PDB entry 2C18 | X-ray diffraction, 1.93 A resolution | chains A and B

[Chain A (and B)]
Protein: Delta-aminolevulinic acid dehydratase
Organism: Pseudomonas aeruginosa
Notes: EC 4.2.1.24; chain B of this document is another copy of the same molecule, construct and numbering; everything in this record applies to it too
Reference sequence: Q59643 (HEM2_PSEAE); numbering as in UniProt (aligned over 1-337)
Chain sequence (337 residues; row label = number of the first residue in the row):
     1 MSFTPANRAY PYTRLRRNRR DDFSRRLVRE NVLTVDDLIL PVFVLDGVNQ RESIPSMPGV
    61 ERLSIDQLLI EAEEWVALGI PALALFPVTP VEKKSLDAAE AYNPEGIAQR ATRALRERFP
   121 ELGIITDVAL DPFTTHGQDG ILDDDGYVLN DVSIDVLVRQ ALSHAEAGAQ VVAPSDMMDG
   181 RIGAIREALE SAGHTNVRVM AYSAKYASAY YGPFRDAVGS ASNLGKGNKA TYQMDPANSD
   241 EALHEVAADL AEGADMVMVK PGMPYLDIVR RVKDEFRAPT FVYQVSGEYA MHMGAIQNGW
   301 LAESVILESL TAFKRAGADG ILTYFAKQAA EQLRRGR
Not modelled in the structure: 1-2, 337 (chain B: 1, 222-227, 337)
Construct notes: conflict Val199 (Ile in Q59643)
Modified / non-standard residues: Lys260 ((Z)-n~6~-(3-carboxy-1-{[(4-carboxy-2-oxobutyl)sulfonyl]methyl}propylidene)-L-lysine; LSO)
Bound ions: Na+: Asp37, Asp319; Mg2+ site 1: Asp131, Asp139, Asp176; Mg2+ site 2 near Glu245 (its only coordinating residue here)
Curated features (UniProtKB/Swiss-Prot):
  - active site: Lys205 (Schiff-base intermediate with substrate)
  - binding site (5-aminolevulinate): Arg215, Lys229, Ser286, Tyr324
  - binding site (Mg(2+)): Glu245

[Chain A / chain B interface]
Pairs across the interface - 173 pairs, chain A then chain B:
  Phe3(A) - Leu243(B)  hydrophobic
  Phe3(A) - His244(B)
  Phe3(A) - Glu275(B)
  Phe3(A) - Phe276(B)  hydrophobic
  Arg8(A) - His244(B)  hydrogen bond
  Tyr10(A) - Asp151(B)  hydrogen bond
  Tyr10(A) - Asp179(B)
  Tyr10(A) - Gly180(B)
  Tyr10(A) - Glu252(B)
  Arg14(A) - Asn150(B)
  Arg14(A) - Asp151(B)  salt bridge
  Arg14(A) - Asp179(B)
  Leu15(A) - Asp179(B)  hydrogen bond (backbone-side chain)
  Leu15(A) - His244(B)
  Leu15(A) - Glu245(B)
  Arg16(A) - Tyr147(B)  hydrogen bond
  Arg16(A) - Val148(B)  hydrogen bond (side chain-backbone)
  Arg16(A) - Asn150(B)  hydrogen bond
  Arg16(A) - Met177(B)
  Arg16(A) - Met178(B)
  Arg16(A) - Asp179(B)  hydrogen bond (backbone-side chain)
  Arg16(A) - Thr231(B)  hydrogen bond (side chain-backbone)
  Arg16(A) - Tyr232(B)
  Arg19(A) - Ala230(B)
  Arg19(A) - Thr231(B)
  Arg19(A) - Tyr232(B)  hydrogen bond (side chain-backbone)
  Arg19(A) - Gln233(B)
  Arg19(A) - Met234(B)
  Arg19(A) - Glu241(B)  salt bridge
  Arg19(A) - Glu245(B)  salt bridge
  Arg20(A) - Tyr147(B)
  Arg20(A) - Thr231(B)
  Arg25(A) - Asn228(B)
  Arg25(A) - Ala230(B)
  Arg25(A) - Thr231(B)
  Arg29(A) - Asp235(B)  salt bridge
  Arg29(A) - Ala237(B)
  Arg29(A) - Asn238(B)
  Glu30(A) - Ala237(B)
  Glu30(A) - Asn238(B)  hydrogen bond (backbone-side chain)
  Glu30(A) - Ser239(B)  hydrogen bond (side chain-backbone)
  Glu30(A) - Asp240(B)  hydrogen bond (side chain-backbone)
  Glu30(A) - Glu241(B)  hydrogen bond (side chain-backbone)
  Asn31(A) - Ala237(B)  hydrogen bond (side chain-backbone)
  Pro55(A) - Trp300(B)
  Ser56(A) - Trp300(B)
  Pro58(A) - Trp300(B)  hydrophobic
  Tyr147(A) - Arg16(B)  hydrogen bond
  Tyr147(A) - Arg20(B)
  Val148(A) - Arg16(B)  hydrogen bond (backbone-side chain)
  Asn150(A) - Arg14(B)
  Asn150(A) - Arg16(B)  hydrogen bond
  Asp151(A) - Tyr10(B)  hydrogen bond
  Asp151(A) - Arg14(B)  salt bridge
  Met177(A) - Arg16(B)
  Met178(A) - Arg16(B)
  Asp179(A) - Tyr10(B)
  Asp179(A) - Arg14(B)
  Asp179(A) - Leu15(B)  hydrogen bond (side chain-backbone)
  Asp179(A) - Arg16(B)  hydrogen bond (side chain-backbone)
  Gly180(A) - Tyr10(B)
  Ser208(A) - Glu308(B)  hydrogen bond
  Ala209(A) - Leu301(B)
  Ala209(A) - Ser304(B)
  Ala209(A) - Val305(B)  hydrophobic
  Ala209(A) - Glu308(B)  hydrogen bond (backbone-side chain)
  Tyr210(A) - Met263(B)
  Tyr210(A) - His292(B)  hydrogen bond
  Tyr210(A) - Leu301(B)  hydrophobic
  Tyr210(A) - Val305(B)
  Tyr210(A) - Glu308(B)
  Tyr210(A) - Ser309(B)
  Pro213(A) - Trp300(B)
  Pro213(A) - Leu301(B)
  Asn228(A) - Arg25(B)
  Ala230(A) - Arg19(B)
  Ala230(A) - Arg25(B)
  Thr231(A) - Arg16(B)  hydrogen bond (backbone-side chain)
  Thr231(A) - Arg19(B)
  Thr231(A) - Arg20(B)
  Thr231(A) - Arg25(B)
  Tyr232(A) - Arg16(B)
  Tyr232(A) - Arg19(B)  hydrogen bond (backbone-side chain)
  Gln233(A) - Arg19(B)
  Met234(A) - Arg19(B)
  Asp235(A) - Arg29(B)  salt bridge
  Pro236(A) - Arg315(B)  hydrogen bond (backbone-side chain)
  Ala237(A) - Arg29(B)
  Ala237(A) - Glu30(B)
  Ala237(A) - Asn31(B)  hydrogen bond (backbone-side chain)
  Ala237(A) - Thr311(B)
  Ala237(A) - Arg315(B)
  Asn238(A) - Arg29(B)
  Asn238(A) - Glu30(B)  hydrogen bond (side chain-backbone)
  Asn238(A) - Arg315(B)
  Ser239(A) - Glu30(B)  hydrogen bond (backbone-side chain)
  Ser239(A) - Arg315(B)
  Asp240(A) - Glu30(B)  hydrogen bond (backbone-side chain)
  Glu241(A) - Arg19(B)  salt bridge
  Glu241(A) - Glu30(B)  hydrogen bond (backbone-side chain)
  Leu243(A) - Phe3(B)  hydrophobic
  His244(A) - Phe3(B)
  His244(A) - Arg8(B)  hydrogen bond
  His244(A) - Leu15(B)
  Glu245(A) - Leu15(B)
  Glu245(A) - Arg19(B)  salt bridge
  Glu252(A) - Tyr10(B)
  Met263(A) - Tyr210(B)
  Met263(A) - Met263(B)  hydrophobic
  Met263(A) - Pro264(B)  hydrophobic
  Met263(A) - Leu266(B)
  Pro264(A) - Met263(B)  hydrophobic
  Pro264(A) - Leu266(B)
  Pro264(A) - Ala312(B)
  Pro264(A) - Arg315(B)  hydrogen bond (backbone-side chain)
  Tyr265(A) - Glu308(B)  hydrogen bond
  Tyr265(A) - Arg315(B)
  Leu266(A) - Met263(B)
  Leu266(A) - Pro264(B)
  Leu266(A) - Asp267(B)
  Asp267(A) - Leu266(B)
  Asp267(A) - Asp267(B)
  Asp267(A) - Arg270(B)
  Asp267(A) - Arg315(B)  salt bridge
  Asp267(A) - Ala316(B)
  Ile268(A) - Arg315(B)
  Arg270(A) - Ser239(B)
  Arg270(A) - Asp267(B)
  Arg270(A) - Arg271(B)
  Arg271(A) - Arg270(B)
  Glu275(A) - Ser2(B)
  Glu275(A) - Phe3(B)
  Phe276(A) - Phe3(B)  hydrophobic
  Gly287(A) - Leu301(B)
  Ala290(A) - Trp300(B)
  Met291(A) - Met291(B)
  Met291(A) - His292(B)
  Met291(A) - Ala295(B)  hydrophobic
  His292(A) - Tyr210(B)  hydrogen bond
  His292(A) - Met291(B)
  Gly294(A) - Trp300(B)
  Ala295(A) - Met291(B)  hydrophobic
  Trp300(A) - Pro55(B)  hydrogen bond (side chain-backbone)
  Trp300(A) - Ser56(B)
  Trp300(A) - Pro58(B)  hydrophobic
  Trp300(A) - Pro213(B)
  Trp300(A) - Ala290(B)
  Trp300(A) - Gly294(B)
  Trp300(A) - Gln297(B)
  Leu301(A) - Ala209(B)
  Leu301(A) - Tyr210(B)  hydrophobic
  Leu301(A) - Pro213(B)
  Leu301(A) - Gly287(B)
  Leu301(A) - Met291(B)  hydrophobic
  Ser304(A) - Ala209(B)
  Val305(A) - Ala209(B)  hydrophobic
  Val305(A) - Tyr210(B)  hydrophobic
  Glu308(A) - Ser208(B)  hydrogen bond
  Glu308(A) - Ala209(B)  hydrogen bond (side chain-backbone)
  Glu308(A) - Tyr210(B)
  Glu308(A) - Tyr265(B)  hydrogen bond
  Ser309(A) - Tyr210(B)
  Thr311(A) - Ala237(B)
  Ala312(A) - Pro264(B)
  Arg315(A) - Pro236(B)  hydrogen bond (side chain-backbone)
  Arg315(A) - Ala237(B)
  Arg315(A) - Asn238(B)
  Arg315(A) - Ser239(B)
  Arg315(A) - Pro264(B)  hydrogen bond (side chain-backbone)
  Arg315(A) - Tyr265(B)
  Arg315(A) - Asp267(B)  salt bridge
  Arg315(A) - Ile268(B)
  Ala316(A) - Asp267(B)
Other interface residues (no listed pair), chain A (77 interface residues in all): Pro5, Val28, Leu149, Ile154, Ala207, Gly212, Ala247
Other interface residues (no listed pair), chain B (78 interface residues in all): Pro5, Val28, Leu149, Ile154, Gly212, Ala247

[Summary]
The interface between chain A and chain B involves 77 residues on one side and 78 on the other, with 41
hydrogen bonds and 10 salt bridges. Among the polar pairs are Arg14(A)-Asp151(B), Arg19(A)-Glu241(B) and
Arg19(A)-Glu245(B).
Both chains are Delta-aminolevulinic acid dehydratase (Pseudomonas aeruginosa). Entry 2C18
(5-(4-Carboxy-2-oxo-butane-1-sulfonyl)-4-oxo-pentanoic acid bound to Porphobilinogen synthase from Pseudomonas
aeruginosa) was determined by X-ray diffraction together with 2C13, 2C14, 2C15, 2C16 and 2C19 from the same
study.
